5HLK - chains B and E of the 6 polymer chains in the assembly; structure by X-ray diffraction, 2.00 A resolution.

# Chain B
Name: Type-2 restriction enzyme EcoRV
From: Escherichia coli
Notes: EC 3.1.21.4
Reference sequence: P04390 (T2E5_ECOLX); residue numbers follow UniProt; this construct covers 2-245
Sequence (244 residues; row label = number of the first residue in the row):
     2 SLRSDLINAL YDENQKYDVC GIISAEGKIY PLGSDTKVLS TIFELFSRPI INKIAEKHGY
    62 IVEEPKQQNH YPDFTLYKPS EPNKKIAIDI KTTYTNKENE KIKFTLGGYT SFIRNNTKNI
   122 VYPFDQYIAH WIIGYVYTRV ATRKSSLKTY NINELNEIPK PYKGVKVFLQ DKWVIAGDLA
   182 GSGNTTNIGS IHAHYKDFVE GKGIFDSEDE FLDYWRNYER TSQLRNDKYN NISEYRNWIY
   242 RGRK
Bound ions: Na+ site 1: Asn15, Tyr18, Asp19 (together with 1,2-ethanediol); lutetium (III) ion site 1: Glu45, Asp74 (shared with 1 residue of chain A; 1 residue of chain F); lutetium (III) ion site 2: Asp74, Asp90 (shared with 1 residue of chain F); Na+ site 2: Thr186, Thr187 (shared with 1 residue of chain D)
Reported in the primary citation:
  - mutagenesis - L33V, L40V: decreased stability
  - catalytic residues: Asp90 (citing earlier work)

# Chain E
Molecule: 6-nt DNA strand
Sequence (6 nucleotides; each row starts with the number of its first residue):
     7 ATCTTT
Not modelled in the structure: 12
Bound ions: lutetium (III) ion: DA7 (together with 1,2-ethanediol) (shared with 2 residues of chain A)

# Chain B / chain E interface
Pairs across the interface - 7 pairs, chain B then chain E:
  Lys38(B) - DA7(E)  salt bridge to the phosphate
  Gln68(B) - DT10(E)  phosphate contact
  Gln68(B) - DT11(E)  phosphate contact
  Gln69(B) - DC9(E)  phosphate contact
  Gln69(B) - DT10(E)  hydrogen bond to the phosphate
  Asn70(B) - DC9(E)  hydrogen bond to the base
  Asn70(B) - DT10(E)  hydrogen bond to the sugar
Other interface residues (no listed pair), chain B (6 interface residues in all): Lys67, Thr186

# In short
The interface between chain B and chain E involves 6 residues on one side and 4 on the other, with 3 hydrogen
bonds and 1 salt bridge. Polar contacts include Asn70(B)-DC9(E), Asn70(B)-DT10(E) and Gln69(B)-DT10(E). From
the paper: the catalytic residue Asp90(B); L33V and L40V of chain B reduce stability.
Chain B is Type-2 restriction enzyme EcoRV (Escherichia coli) and chain E is a 6-nt DNA strand; the structure,
Crystal structure of the ternary EcoRV-DNA-Lu complex with cleaved DNA substrate, was determined by X-ray
diffraction (same publication as 5F8A).
